PDB entry 6D8A | X-ray diffraction, 2.25 A resolution | chains A and C of the 3 polymer chains in the assembly

== Chain A ==
Molecule: Uncharacterized protein
From: Rhodobacter sphaeroides (strain ATCC 17025 / ATH 2.4.3)
UniProtKB: A4WYU7 (A4WYU7_RHOS5); residue numbers follow UniProt; this construct covers 2-777
Sequence (791 residues; numbered -13 to 777; the number before each row is that of its first residue; numbers below 1 keep their minus sign (Met-13 is residue -13)):
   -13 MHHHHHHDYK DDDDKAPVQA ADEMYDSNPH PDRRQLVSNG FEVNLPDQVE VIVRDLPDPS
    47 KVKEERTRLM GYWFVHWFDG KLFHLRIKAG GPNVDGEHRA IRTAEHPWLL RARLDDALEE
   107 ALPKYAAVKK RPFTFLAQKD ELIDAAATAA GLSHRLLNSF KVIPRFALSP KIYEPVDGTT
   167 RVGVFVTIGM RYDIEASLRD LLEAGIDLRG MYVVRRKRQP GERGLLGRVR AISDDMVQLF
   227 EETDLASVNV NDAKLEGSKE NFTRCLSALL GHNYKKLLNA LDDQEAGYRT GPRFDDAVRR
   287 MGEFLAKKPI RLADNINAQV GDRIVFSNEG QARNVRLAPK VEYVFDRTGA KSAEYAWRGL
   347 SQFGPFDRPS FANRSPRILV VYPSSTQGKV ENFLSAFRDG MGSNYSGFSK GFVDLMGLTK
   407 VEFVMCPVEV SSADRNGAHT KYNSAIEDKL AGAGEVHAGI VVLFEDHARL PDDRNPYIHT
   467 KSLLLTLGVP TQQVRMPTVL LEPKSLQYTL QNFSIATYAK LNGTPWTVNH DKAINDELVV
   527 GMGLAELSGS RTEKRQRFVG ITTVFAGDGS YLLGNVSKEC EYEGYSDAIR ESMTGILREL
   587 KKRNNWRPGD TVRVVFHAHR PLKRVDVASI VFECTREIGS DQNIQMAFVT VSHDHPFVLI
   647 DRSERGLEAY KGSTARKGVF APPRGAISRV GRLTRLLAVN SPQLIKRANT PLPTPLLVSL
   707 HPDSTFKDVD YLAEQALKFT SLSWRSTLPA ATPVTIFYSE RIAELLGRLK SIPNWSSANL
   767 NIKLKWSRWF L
Unresolved in the structure: -13 to 19
Construct notes: initiating methionine (-13); expression tag (-12 to 1)
Ion coordination: Mg2+: Leu777 (shared with U1(C), A3(C) of chain C)
UniProt features mapped onto this chain:
  - binding site (Mg(2+)): Leu777
  - mutagenesis: Pro45 to Trp63 (9-fold reduction in plasmid silencing in E.coli, does not bind target DNA, binds guide RNA (gRNA)), Lys49 to Arg52 (4-fold reduction in plasmid silencing), Arg204 to Arg209 (4-fold reduction in plasmid silencing), Tyr463 to Lys467 (10-fold reduction in plasmid silencing, strongly impairs gRNA binding; Does not bind small DNA or RNA in E.coli, increased plasmid transformation in E.coli (plasmid silencing)), Arg481 to Thr484 (9-fold reduction in plasmid silencing, strongly impairs gRNA binding), Lys506 (K506A: 10-fold reduction in plasmid silencing, strongly impairs gRNA binding), Gly529 (G529D: Does not reconstitute DNA cleavage; when associated with R-604-605-D and D-746), Ala604 to His605 (Does not reconstitute DNA cleavage; when associated with D-529 and D-746), Glu746 (E746D: Does not reconstitute DNA cleavage; when associated with D-529 and R-604-605-D), Arg754 (R754A: Increases affinity for 5'-phospho-U gRNA, no change in affinity for 5'-phospho-A or 5'-phospho-C gRNA), Leu777 (10-fold reduction in plasmid silencing, impairs gRNA binding)
Reported in the primary citation:
  - mutagenesis - G529D/A604R/H605D/E746D: unchanged catalytic activity on DNA targets
  - specificity-determining residues: Arg754
  - mutagenesis - R754A (4- to 6-fold): decreased binding to 5'-U-gRNA
  - mutagenesis - Q689A: unchanged binding to tDNA

== Chain C ==
Molecule: 18-nt RNA strand
Sequence (18 nucleotides; each row starts with the number of its first residue):
     1 UUACUGCACA GGUGACGA
Ion coordination: Mg2+: U1, A3 (shared with Leu777(A) of chain A)

== Chain A / chain C interface ==
Pairs across the interface (82; chain A residue first):
  Pro43(A) - A18(C)  hydrogen bond to the sugar
  Pro45(A) - A18(C)  base contact
  Trp63(A) - G17(C)  sugar contact
  Trp63(A) - A18(C)  sugar contact
  Asp65(A) - G17(C)  hydrogen bond to the sugar
  Asp65(A) - A18(C)  phosphate contact
  Gly66(A) - A18(C)  sugar contact
  Arg151(A) - A8(C)  salt bridge to the phosphate
  Arg151(A) - C9(C)  salt bridge to the phosphate
  Gly175(A) - A8(C)  phosphate contact
  Met176(A) - A8(C)  hydrogen bond to the phosphate
  Met176(A) - C9(C)  phosphate contact
  Arg177(A) - C9(C)  phosphate contact
  Tyr178(A) - A8(C)  phosphate contact
  Tyr178(A) - C9(C)  hydrogen bond to the phosphate
  Arg204(A) - A10(C)  salt bridge to the phosphate
  Arg204(A) - G11(C)  salt bridge to the phosphate
  Arg209(A) - G11(C)  phosphate contact
  Arg209(A) - G12(C)  salt bridge to the phosphate
  Gly210(A) - G11(C)  hydrogen bond to the phosphate
  Leu211(A) - A10(C)  phosphate contact
  Leu211(A) - G11(C)  hydrogen bond to the phosphate
  Glu242(A) - C9(C)  hydrogen bond to the sugar
  Glu242(A) - A10(C)  sugar contact
  Gly243(A) - A8(C)  hydrogen bond to the sugar
  Gly243(A) - C9(C)  sugar contact
  Ser244(A) - A8(C)  sugar contact
  Ser244(A) - C9(C)  sugar contact
  Lys245(A) - C7(C)  base contact
  Lys245(A) - A8(C)  sugar contact
  Arg275(A) - C7(C)  hydrogen bond to the phosphate
  Arg275(A) - A8(C)  salt bridge to the phosphate
  Leu449(A) - U1(C)  base contact
  Ala454(A) - U1(C)  hydrogen bond to the base
  Tyr463(A) - U1(C)  stacking on the base
  Lys467(A) - U1(C)  salt bridge to the phosphate
  Thr477(A) - U1(C)  phosphate contact
  Gln478(A) - U1(C)  hydrogen bond to the phosphate
  Gln478(A) - U2(C)  phosphate contact
  Gln479(A) - U1(C)  hydrogen bond to the phosphate
  Gln479(A) - U2(C)  sugar contact
  Val480(A) - U1(C)  phosphate contact
  Val480(A) - U2(C)  phosphate contact
  Arg481(A) - U1(C)  hydrogen bond to the sugar
  Arg481(A) - U2(C)  salt bridge to the phosphate
  Thr484(A) - U2(C)  hydrogen bond to the phosphate
  Thr495(A) - U2(C)  hydrogen bond to the base
  Asn498(A) - U2(C)  hydrogen bond to the base
  Asn498(A) - A3(C)  sugar contact
  Phe499(A) - U2(C)  hydrogen bond to the sugar
  Lys506(A) - U1(C)  salt bridge to the phosphate
  Arg537(A) - A10(C)  hydrogen bond to the sugar
  Arg541(A) - G11(C)  hydrogen bond to the sugar
  Arg541(A) - G12(C)  hydrogen bond to the sugar
  Arg543(A) - U13(C)  hydrogen bond to the phosphate
  Arg543(A) - G14(C)  salt bridge to the phosphate
  Tyr571(A) - A15(C)  phosphate contact
  Arg606(A) - U13(C)  hydrogen bond to the base
  Arg606(A) - G14(C)  sugar contact
  Pro607(A) - A15(C)  sugar contact
  Lys609(A) - A15(C)  salt bridge to the phosphate
  Lys609(A) - C16(C)  phosphate contact
  Arg610(A) - C16(C)  hydrogen bond to the phosphate
  Arg610(A) - G17(C)  salt bridge to the phosphate
  Asn686(A) - U5(C)  sugar contact
  Asn686(A) - G6(C)  phosphate contact
  Lys692(A) - C4(C)  hydrogen bond to the sugar
  Lys692(A) - U5(C)  sugar contact
  Pro697(A) - G6(C)  sugar contact
  Arg731(A) - A3(C)  salt bridge to the phosphate
  Arg731(A) - C4(C)  salt bridge to the phosphate
  Ser732(A) - A3(C)  hydrogen bond to the sugar
  Ser732(A) - C4(C)  sugar contact
  Leu734(A) - C4(C)  sugar contact
  Pro735(A) - C4(C)  phosphate contact
  Pro735(A) - U5(C)  phosphate contact
  Ala736(A) - U5(C)  phosphate contact
  Ala737(A) - U5(C)  hydrogen bond to the phosphate
  Phe743(A) - C4(C)  phosphate contact
  Arg754(A) - U1(C)  hydrogen bond to the base
  Leu777(A) - U1(C)  phosphate contact
  Leu777(A) - A3(C)  phosphate contact
Interface residues without a listed pair, chain A (61 interface residues in all): Val200, Asn461, Leu487, Tyr494, Tyr568, Leu608, Thr696, Arg747

== In short ==
61 residues of chain A and 18 residues of chain C are in contact; the contacts include 27 hydrogen bonds, 14
salt bridges and 1 aromatic stacking contact. Among the polar pairs are Ala454(A)-U1(C), Thr495(A)-U2(C) and
Asn498(A)-U2(C). From the paper: R754A of chain A reduces binding to 5'-U-gRNA; the specificity determinant
Arg754(A); 3 substitutions were tested in all.
Here chain A is Uncharacterized protein (Rhodobacter sphaeroides (strain ATCC 17025 / ATH 2.4.3)) and chain C
is an 18-nt RNA strand. Entry 6D8A (RsAgo Ternary Complex with guide RNA and Target DNA Containing A-A Bulge
Within the Seed Segment ...) was determined by X-ray diffraction, deposited together with 6D8F, 6D8P, 6D92,
6D95, 6D9K and 6D9L.
